6VK9 - chains A and B of the 32 polymer chains in the assembly; structure by electron microscopy, 3.80 A resolution.

# Chain A
Molecule: Geopilin domain 1 protein
Organism: Geobacter sulfurreducens
Reference sequence: Q74D23 (Q74D23_GEOSL); residues 1-61 here correspond to UniProt positions 30-90 (UniProt number = residue number + 29)
Amino-acid sequence (61 residues; row label = number of the first residue in the row):
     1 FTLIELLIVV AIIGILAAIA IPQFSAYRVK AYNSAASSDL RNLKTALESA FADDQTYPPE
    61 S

# Chain B
Molecule: Geopilin domain 2 protein
Organism: Geobacter sulfurreducens
Reference sequence: Q74D22 (Q74D22_GEOSL); residues 1-104 here correspond to UniProt positions 21-124 (UniProt number = residue number + 20)
Amino-acid sequence (104 residues; numbered 1 to 104; the number before each row is that of its first residue):
     1 AGKIPTTTMG GKDFTFKPST NVSVSYFTTN GATSTAGTVN TDYAVNTKNS SGNRVFTSTN
    61 NTSNIWYIEN DAWKGKAVSD SDVTALGTGD VGKSDFSGTE WKSQ
From the paper describing this entry:
  - post-translational modification sites: Ser-94

# Interface between chain A and chain B
Residue-residue contacts (79; chain A residue first):
  Val-29(A) / Ser-51(B)
  Val-29(A) / Gly-52(B)
  Val-29(A) / Asn-53(B)
  Tyr-32(A) / Asn-49(B)
  Tyr-32(A) / Ser-51(B)
  Asn-33(A) / Gly-52(B)
  Asn-33(A) / Asn-53(B)  hydrogen bond
  Asn-33(A) / Arg-54(B)  hydrogen bond (side chain-backbone)
  Asn-33(A) / Phe-56(B)
  Ala-36(A) / Thr-47(B)  hydrogen bond (backbone-side chain)
  Ala-36(A) / Lys-48(B)
  Ala-36(A) / Asn-49(B)
  Ala-36(A) / Phe-56(B)  hydrophobic
  Ser-37(A) / Phe-56(B)
  Asp-39(A) / Phe-16(B)
  Asp-39(A) / Pro-18(B)
  Asp-39(A) / Ser-19(B)  hydrogen bond
  Asp-39(A) / Val-22(B)
  Leu-40(A) / Val-45(B)  hydrophobic
  Leu-40(A) / Thr-47(B)
  Leu-40(A) / Phe-56(B)
  Leu-40(A) / Thr-57(B)
  Leu-40(A) / Ile-65(B)  hydrophobic
  Arg-41(A) / Ile-65(B)
  Asn-42(A) / Phe-16(B)
  Leu-43(A) / Phe-14(B)  hydrophobic
  Leu-43(A) / Phe-16(B)  hydrophobic
  Leu-43(A) / Val-24(B)  hydrophobic
  Leu-43(A) / Val-45(B)  hydrophobic
  Lys-44(A) / Tyr-43(B)
  Lys-44(A) / Ser-58(B)  hydrogen bond
  Lys-44(A) / Asn-64(B)
  Ala-46(A) / Phe-14(B)  hydrophobic
  Ala-46(A) / Phe-16(B)  hydrophobic
  Leu-47(A) / Phe-14(B)  hydrophobic
  Leu-47(A) / Tyr-26(B)  hydrophobic
  Leu-47(A) / Tyr-43(B)  hydrophobic
  Glu-48(A) / Tyr-43(B)  hydrogen bond
  Glu-48(A) / Asn-60(B)
  Ala-50(A) / Thr-8(B)
  Phe-51(A) / Asn-40(B)
  Asp-54(A) / Thr-8(B)  hydrogen bond
  Asp-54(A) / Met-9(B)  hydrogen bond (side chain-backbone)
  Asp-54(A) / Gly-10(B)  hydrogen bond (side chain-backbone)
  Gln-55(A) / Val-39(B)
  Thr-56(A) / Met-9(B)
  Thr-56(A) / Val-39(B)
  Thr-56(A) / Asn-40(B)  hydrogen bond (side chain-backbone)
  Tyr-57(A) / Tyr-26(B)
  Tyr-57(A) / Asn-40(B)  hydrogen bond (backbone-backbone)
  Tyr-57(A) / Thr-41(B)
  Tyr-57(A) / Asp-42(B)
  Tyr-57(A) / Tyr-43(B)  hydrophobic
  Tyr-57(A) / Asn-60(B)  hydrogen bond
  Pro-58(A) / Pro-5(B)  hydrophobic
  Pro-58(A) / Thr-7(B)
  Pro-58(A) / Thr-8(B)
  Pro-58(A) / Phe-14(B)  hydrophobic
  Pro-58(A) / Tyr-26(B)  hydrogen bond (backbone-side chain)
  Pro-58(A) / Thr-28(B)
  Pro-58(A) / Asn-40(B)  hydrogen bond (backbone-side chain)
  Pro-59(A) / Pro-5(B)
  Pro-59(A) / Thr-7(B)
  Pro-59(A) / Met-9(B)
  Pro-59(A) / Gly-31(B)
  Pro-59(A) / Ala-32(B)
  Glu-60(A) / Ala-1(B)
  Glu-60(A) / Gly-2(B)  hydrogen bond (side chain-backbone)
  Glu-60(A) / Lys-3(B)
  Glu-60(A) / Tyr-26(B)
  Glu-60(A) / Phe-27(B)
  Glu-60(A) / Thr-28(B)  hydrogen bond (side chain-backbone)
  Glu-60(A) / Gly-31(B)  hydrogen bond (backbone-backbone)
  Glu-60(A) / Ala-32(B)
  Ser-61(A) / Ala-1(B)
  Ser-61(A) / Lys-3(B)  hydrogen bond (backbone-backbone)
  Ser-61(A) / Ile-4(B)
  Ser-61(A) / Pro-5(B)
  Ser-61(A) / Thr-6(B)  hydrogen bond (backbone-backbone)
Other interface residues (no listed pair), chain A (25 interface residues in all): Ala-35
Other interface residues (no listed pair), chain B (44 interface residues in all): Thr-33, Ser-34, Thr-38, Thr-62
Interface features reported in the paper:
  - residue pairs: Leu-47(A)/Tyr-43(B) (hydrophobic contact), Ser-61(A)/Ala-1(B)
  - interface residues, chain A: Asp-39(A), Arg-41(A), Lys-44(A), Glu-60(A)

# Summary
25 residues of chain A and 44 residues of chain B are in contact; the contacts include 19 hydrogen bonds.
Polar contacts include Asn-33(A)/Asn-53(B), Asn-33(A)/Arg-54(B) and Ala-36(A)/Thr-47(B). The authors report a
hydrophobic contact between Leu-47(A) and Tyr-43(B); a contact between Ser-61(A) and Ala-1(B). The paper
reports interface residues Asp-39(A), Arg-41(A) and Lys-44(A) among others; a modification site at Ser-94(B).
Here chain A is Geopilin domain 1 protein and chain B is Geopilin domain 2 protein, both from Geobacter
sulfurreducens. Entry 6VK9 (Cryo-EM structure of PilA-N/C from Geobacter sulfurreducens) was determined by
electron microscopy.
